Entry 5UB9 (X-ray diffraction, 1.90 A resolution); this record covers chains A and B.

[Chain A (and B)]
Protein: ATP phosphoribosyltransferase
Organism: Campylobacter jejuni (strain RM1221)
Notes: EC 2.4.2.17; chain B of this document is another copy of the same molecule, construct and numbering; everything in this record applies to it too
UniProtKB: Q5HSJ4 (HIS1_CAMJR); residues 1-225 here = UniProt positions 1-225
Amino-acid sequence (226 residues; each row starts with the number of its first residue; numbering starts at 0):
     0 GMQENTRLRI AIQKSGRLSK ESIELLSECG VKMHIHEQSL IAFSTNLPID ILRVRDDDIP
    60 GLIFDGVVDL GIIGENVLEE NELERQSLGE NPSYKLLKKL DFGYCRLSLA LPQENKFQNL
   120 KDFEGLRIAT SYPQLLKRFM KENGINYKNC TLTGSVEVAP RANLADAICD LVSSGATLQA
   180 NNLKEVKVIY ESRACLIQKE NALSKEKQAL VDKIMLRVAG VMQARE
Disordered / not traced: 0-4, 117 (chain B: 0-4, 220-225)
Sequence notes: expression tag (0)

[How chain A and chain B interact]
Pairs across the interface (52; chain A residue first):
  R8(A) - N162(B)  hydrogen bond (side chain-backbone)
  R8(A) - L163(B)
  L39(A) - V157(B)  hydrophobic
  L39(A) - A161(B)  hydrophobic
  I40(A) - A161(B)
  L51(A) - L163(B)  hydrophobic
  R54(A) - R54(B)
  R54(A) - T152(B)
  D57(A) - T150(B)
  D57(A) - L151(B)
  D57(A) - T152(B)  hydrogen bond
  L61(A) - C149(B)  hydrophobic
  L61(A) - T150(B)
  L61(A) - L151(B)  hydrophobic
  D64(A) - R126(B)  hydrogen bond (backbone-side chain)
  D64(A) - N148(B)  hydrogen bond
  G65(A) - R126(B)
  V66(A) - R126(B)
  V66(A) - N148(B)
  V66(A) - C149(B)  hydrophobic
  V66(A) - L163(B)
  E83(A) - E83(B)
  E83(A) - L87(B)
  S86(A) - S86(B)
  S86(A) - L87(B)
  L87(A) - E83(B)
  L87(A) - S86(B)
  L87(A) - L87(B)  hydrophobic
  L87(A) - Q133(B)
  R126(A) - D64(B)  hydrogen bond (side chain-backbone)
  R126(A) - G65(B)
  R126(A) - V66(B)
  Q133(A) - L87(B)
  K136(A) - E89(B)  salt bridge
  N148(A) - D64(B)  hydrogen bond
  N148(A) - V66(B)
  C149(A) - L61(B)  hydrophobic
  C149(A) - V66(B)  hydrophobic
  T150(A) - D57(B)
  T150(A) - L61(B)
  L151(A) - D57(B)
  T152(A) - R54(B)  hydrogen bond
  T152(A) - D57(B)  hydrogen bond
  S154(A) - S38(B)
  V157(A) - S38(B)
  V157(A) - L39(B)
  A158(A) - L39(B)  hydrophobic
  A161(A) - I40(B)
  N162(A) - R8(B)  hydrogen bond (backbone-side chain)
  L163(A) - R8(B)
  L163(A) - V66(B)  hydrophobic
  L163(A) - V67(B)  hydrophobic
Other interface residues (no listed pair), chain A (30 interface residues in all): V53, V67, R84
Other interface residues (no listed pair), chain B (31 interface residues in all): K13, L51, V53, S154, A158

[Overview]
30 residues of chain A face 31 of chain B across their interface; the contacts include 9 hydrogen bonds and 1
salt bridge. Among the polar pairs are K136(A)-E89(B), R8(A)-N162(B) and D57(A)-T152(B).
Chain A and chain B are both ATP phosphoribosyltransferase (Campylobacter jejuni (strain RM1221)); the
structure, Catalytic core domain of Adenosine triphosphate phosphoribosyltransferase from Campylobacter
jejuni, was determined by X-ray diffraction (same publication as 5UBG, 5UBH and 5UBI).
